1S00 - chains M and H of the 3 polymer chains in the assembly; structure by X-ray diffraction, 2.60 A resolution.

[Chain M]
Protein: Reaction center protein M chain
Source organism: Rhodobacter sphaeroides
Reference sequence: P02953 (RCEM_RHOSH); residue numbers follow UniProt; this construct covers 1-307
Sequence (307 residues; each row starts with the number of its first residue):
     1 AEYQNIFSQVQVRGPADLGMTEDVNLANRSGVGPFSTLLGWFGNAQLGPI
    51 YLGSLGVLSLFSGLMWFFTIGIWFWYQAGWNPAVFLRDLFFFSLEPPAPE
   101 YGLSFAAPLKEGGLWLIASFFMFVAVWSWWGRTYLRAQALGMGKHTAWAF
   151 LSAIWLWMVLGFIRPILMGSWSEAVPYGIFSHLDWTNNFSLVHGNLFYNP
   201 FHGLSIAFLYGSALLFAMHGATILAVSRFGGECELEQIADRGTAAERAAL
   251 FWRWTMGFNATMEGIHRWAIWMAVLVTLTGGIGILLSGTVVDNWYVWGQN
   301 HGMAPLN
Disordered / not traced: 302-307
Differences from the reference sequence: engineered mutation Cys-233 (Arg in P02953)

[Chain H]
Protein: Reaction center protein H chain
Source organism: Rhodobacter sphaeroides
Reference sequence: P11846 (RCEH_RHOSH); residues 1-260 here = UniProt positions 1-260
Sequence (260 residues; numbered 1 to 260; the number before each row is that of its first residue):
     1 MVGVTAFGNFDLASLAIYSFWIFLAGLIYYLQTENMREGYPLENEDGTPA
    51 ANQGPFPLPKPKTFILPHGRGTLTVPGPESEDRPIALARTAVSEGFPHAP
   101 TGDPMKDGVGPASWVARRDLPELDGHGHNKIKPMKAAAGFHVSAGKNPIG
   151 LPVRGCDLEIAGKVVDIWVDIPEQMARFLEVELKDGSTRLLPMQMVKVQS
   201 NRVHVNALSSDLFAGIPTIKSPTEVTLLEEDKICGYVAGGLMYAAPKRKS
   251 VVAAMLAEYA
Disordered / not traced: 1-10, 257-260

[Chain M / chain H interface]
Pairs across the interface - 121 pairs, chain M then chain H:
  Glu-2(M) with Asn-206(H); Leu-241(H)
  Tyr-3(M) with Gln-194(H); Val-196(H); Lys-197(H)
  Asn-5(M) with Gln-194(H)
  Ser-8(M) with Met-175(H)
  Gln-9(M) with Met-193(H); Val-196(H); Lys-197(H); Val-198(H)
  Val-10(M) with Val-142(H), hydrophobic; Ala-144(H); Lys-146(H); Pro-148(H)
  Gln-11(M) with Val-142(H); Ser-143(H), hydrogen bond (backbone-backbone); Ala-144(H), hydrogen bond (backbone-backbone)
  Val-12(M) with His-141(H); Ser-143(H); Val-169(H), hydrophobic; Gln-174(H); Met-175(H); Ala-176(H)
  Arg-13(M) with Gly-139(H); Phe-140(H); His-141(H), hydrogen bond (backbone-side chain); Ser-143(H); Gln-174(H)
  Gly-14(M) with Gly-139(H); Phe-140(H); Gln-174(H), hydrogen bond (backbone-side chain)
  Pro-15(M) with Ala-138(H); Gly-139(H); Phe-140(H)
  Gly-19(M) with His-126(H)
  Met-20(M) with Gly-125(H); His-126(H)
  Thr-37(M) with Ala-144(H)
  Trp-41(M) with Ala-144(H), hydrophobic; Gly-145(H)
  Asn-44(M) with Glu-173(H)
  Gln-46(M) with Gln-174(H), hydrogen bond
  Pro-200(M) with Ile-17(H), hydrophobic
  Phe-201(M) with Ala-16(H); Ile-17(H); Phe-20(H), hydrophobic
  Leu-204(M) with Ile-17(H), hydrophobic; Phe-20(H), hydrophobic; Trp-21(H), hydrophobic
  Phe-208(M) with Phe-20(H), hydrophobic
  Ser-227(M) with Gln-194(H)
  Arg-228(M) with Pro-192(H); Gln-194(H); Met-195(H), hydrogen bond; Cys-234(H), hydrogen bond (backbone-side chain); Leu-241(H)
  Phe-229(M) with Cys-234(H), hydrophobic; Ala-238(H), hydrophobic
  Gly-230(M) with Arg-177(H)
  Cys-233(M) with Arg-177(H)
  Glu-236(M) with Arg-117(H), salt bridge; Glu-122(H); Leu-227(H)
  Gln-237(M) with Arg-117(H)
  Ile-238(M) with Glu-38(H); Phe-64(H), hydrophobic; Leu-73(H)
  Ala-239(M) with Leu-66(H), hydrophobic; Leu-73(H)
  Asp-240(M) with Arg-117(H), hydrogen bond (backbone-side chain); Arg-118(H), hydrogen bond (side chain-backbone); Leu-227(H)
  Arg-241(M) with Glu-38(H), salt bridge; Glu-79(H), salt bridge; Val-115(H); Arg-117(H)
  Gly-242(M) with Val-115(H); Arg-117(H); Asp-231(H)
  Thr-243(M) with Ser-113(H); Val-115(H); Asp-231(H), hydrogen bond (backbone-side chain)
  Glu-246(M) with Glu-81(H); Val-115(H)
  Arg-247(M) with Pro-111(H), hydrogen bond (side chain-backbone); Ala-112(H); Ser-113(H), hydrogen bond (side chain-backbone); Gly-235(H); Ala-238(H)
  Arg-253(M) with Tyr-40(H), hydrogen bond; Leu-42(H)
  Phe-258(M) with Gln-32(H)
  Ala-260(M) with Asn-35(H)
  Thr-261(M) with Asn-35(H), hydrogen bond (backbone-side chain); Glu-38(H)
  Glu-263(M) with Lys-62(H), salt bridge; Phe-64(H)
  Gly-264(M) with Asn-35(H), hydrogen bond (backbone-side chain)
  Ile-265(M) with Asn-35(H), hydrogen bond (backbone-side chain)
  Arg-267(M) with Tyr-30(H), hydrogen bond; Leu-31(H); Lys-62(H)
  Trp-268(M) with Leu-31(H), hydrophobic; Asn-35(H)
  Trp-271(M) with Phe-23(H), hydrophobic; Leu-27(H), hydrophobic; Leu-31(H)
  Leu-275(M) with Phe-23(H), hydrophobic; Leu-27(H), hydrophobic
  Thr-279(M) with Phe-20(H)
  Leu-286(M) with Ala-13(H), hydrophobic
  Val-290(M) with Asp-11(H); Leu-12(H), hydrophobic
  Val-291(M) with Ala-13(H), hydrophobic
  Trp-294(M) with Ala-13(H), hydrophobic
  Trp-297(M) with Asp-11(H), hydrogen bond; Ala-13(H); Ser-14(H)
  His-301(M) with Ser-14(H); Ile-17(H)
Interface residues without a listed pair, chain M (58 interface residues in all): Asp-17, Phe-35, Glu-232, Asn-259
Interface residues without a listed pair, chain H (76 interface residues in all): Leu-24, Ile-28, Glu-34, Met-36, Arg-37, Ser-80, Gly-110, Trp-114, Lys-130, Asn-147, Ile-167, Asp-170, Pro-172, Glu-230

[Overview]
58 residues of chain M face 76 of chain H across their interface; the contacts include 18 hydrogen bonds and 4
salt bridges. Polar pairs include Glu-236(M)/Arg-117(H), Arg-241(M)/Glu-38(H) and Arg-241(M)/Glu-79(H).
Chain M is Reaction center protein M chain and chain H is Reaction center protein H chain, both from
Rhodobacter sphaeroides; the structure, Photosynthetic reaction center double mutant from rhodobacter
sphaeroides with asp L213 replaced with asn and arg ..., was determined by X-ray diffraction together with
1RVJ, 1RY5, 1RZH and 1RZZ from the same study.
